PDB entry 5D4E | X-ray diffraction, 3.08 A resolution | chains D and G of the 8 polymer chains in the assembly

Chain D:
Molecule: DNA-directed RNA polymerase subunit beta'
Source organism: Thermus thermophilus (strain HB8 / ATCC 27634 / DSM 579)
Notes: EC 2.7.7.6
UniProt: Q8RQE8 (RPOC_THET8); numbering as in UniProt (aligned over 1-1524)
Amino-acid sequence (1524 residues; row label = number of the first residue in the row):
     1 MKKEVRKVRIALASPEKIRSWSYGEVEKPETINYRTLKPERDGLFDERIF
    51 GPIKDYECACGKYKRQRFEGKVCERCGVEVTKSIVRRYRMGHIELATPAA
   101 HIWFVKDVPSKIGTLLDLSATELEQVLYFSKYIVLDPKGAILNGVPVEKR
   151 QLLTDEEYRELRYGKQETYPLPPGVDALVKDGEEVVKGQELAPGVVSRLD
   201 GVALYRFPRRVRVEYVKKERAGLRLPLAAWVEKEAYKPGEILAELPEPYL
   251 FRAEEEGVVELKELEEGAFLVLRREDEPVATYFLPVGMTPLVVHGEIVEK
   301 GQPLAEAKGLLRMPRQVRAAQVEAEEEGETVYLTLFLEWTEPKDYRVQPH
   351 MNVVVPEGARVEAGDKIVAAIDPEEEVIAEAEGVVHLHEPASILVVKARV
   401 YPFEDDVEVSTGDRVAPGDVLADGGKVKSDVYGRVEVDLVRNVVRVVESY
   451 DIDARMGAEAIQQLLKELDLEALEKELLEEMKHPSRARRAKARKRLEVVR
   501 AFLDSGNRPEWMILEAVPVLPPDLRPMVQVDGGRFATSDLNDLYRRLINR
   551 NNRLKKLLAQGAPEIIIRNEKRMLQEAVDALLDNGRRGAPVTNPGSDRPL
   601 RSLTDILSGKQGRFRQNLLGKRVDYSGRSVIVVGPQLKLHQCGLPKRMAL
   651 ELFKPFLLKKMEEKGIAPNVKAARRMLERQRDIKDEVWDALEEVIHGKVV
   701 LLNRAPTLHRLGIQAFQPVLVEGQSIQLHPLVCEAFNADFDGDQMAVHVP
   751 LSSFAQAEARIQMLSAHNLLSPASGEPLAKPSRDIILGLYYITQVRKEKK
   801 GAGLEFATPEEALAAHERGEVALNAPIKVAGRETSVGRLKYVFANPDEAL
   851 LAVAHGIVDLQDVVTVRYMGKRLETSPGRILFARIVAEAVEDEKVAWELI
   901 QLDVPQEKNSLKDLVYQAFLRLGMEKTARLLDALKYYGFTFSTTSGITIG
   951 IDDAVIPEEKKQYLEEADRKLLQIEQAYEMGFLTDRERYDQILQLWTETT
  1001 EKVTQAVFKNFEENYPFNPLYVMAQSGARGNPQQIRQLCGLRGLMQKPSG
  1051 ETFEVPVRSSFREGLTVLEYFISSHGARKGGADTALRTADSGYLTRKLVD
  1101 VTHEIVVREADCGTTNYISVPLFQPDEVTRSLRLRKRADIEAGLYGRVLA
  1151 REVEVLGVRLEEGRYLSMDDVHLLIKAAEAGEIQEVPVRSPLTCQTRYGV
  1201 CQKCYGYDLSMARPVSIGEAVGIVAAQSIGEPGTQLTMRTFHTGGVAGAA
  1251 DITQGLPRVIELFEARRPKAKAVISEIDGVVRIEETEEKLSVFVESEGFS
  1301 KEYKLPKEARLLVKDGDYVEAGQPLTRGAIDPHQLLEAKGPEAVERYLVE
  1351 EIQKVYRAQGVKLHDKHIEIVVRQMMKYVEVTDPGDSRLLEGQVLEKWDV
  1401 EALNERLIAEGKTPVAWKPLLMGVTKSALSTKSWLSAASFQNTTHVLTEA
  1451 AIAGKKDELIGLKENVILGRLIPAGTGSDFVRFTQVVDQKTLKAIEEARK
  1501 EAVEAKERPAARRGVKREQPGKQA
Unresolved in the structure: 1-2, 1238-1251, 1503-1524
Metal / ion sites: Zn2+ site 1: Cys58, Cys60, Cys73, Cys76; Mg2+ site 1: Asp739, Asp741, Asp743 (together with cytidine-5'-monophosphate); Mg2+ site 2: Asp739 (together with diphosphate); Mg2+ site 3 near Lys840 (its only coordinating residue here); Zn2+ site 2: Cys1112, Cys1194, Cys1201, Cys1204
Ligand contacts: cytidine-5'-monophosphate / dephospho coenzyme A: Arg704, Ala705, Asp739, Asp741, Gly742, Asp743

Chain G:
Molecule: 19-nt DNA strand
Sequence (19 nucleotides; each row starts with the number of its first residue):
     2 CCTGCATCCGTGAGTAGAG
Unresolved in the structure: 2-3, 20
Ligand contacts: cytidine-5'-monophosphate / dephospho coenzyme A: DG15, DT16, DA17

Chain D / chain G interface:
Pairs across the interface - 21 pairs, chain D then chain G:
  Lys106(D) - DC10(G)  salt bridge to the phosphate
  Arg586(D) - DC10(G)  salt bridge to the phosphate
  Arg586(D) - DG11(G)  salt bridge to the phosphate
  Lys610(D) - DA14(G)  salt bridge to the phosphate
  Lys610(D) - DG15(G)  salt bridge to the phosphate
  Arg615(D) - DG13(G)  salt bridge to the phosphate
  Arg615(D) - DG15(G)  salt bridge to the phosphate
  Arg622(D) - DA17(G)  salt bridge to the phosphate
  Arg628(D) - DA17(G)  sugar contact
  Ala705(D) - DG15(G)  base contact
  Ala705(D) - DT16(G)  sugar contact
  Pro706(D) - DG15(G)  base contact
  Thr1088(D) - DA14(G)  base contact
  Ala1089(D) - DA14(G)  sugar contact
  Gly1092(D) - DA14(G)  sugar contact
  Tyr1093(D) - DT12(G)  hydrogen bond to the phosphate
  Tyr1093(D) - DG13(G)  sugar contact
  Arg1096(D) - DG13(G)  salt bridge to the phosphate
  Gln1441(D) - DT12(G)  phosphate contact
  Asn1442(D) - DG11(G)  sugar contact
  Asn1442(D) - DT12(G)  hydrogen bond to the phosphate
Other interface residues (no listed pair), chain D (16 interface residues in all): Thr1443

Overview:
Chain D and chain G form an interface of 16 and 8 residues respectively, with 2 hydrogen bonds and 9 salt
bridges. Polar pairs include Tyr1093(D)-DT12(G), Asn1442(D)-DT12(G) and Lys106(D)-DC10(G).
Cytidine-5'-monophosphate / dephospho coenzyme A is bound between chain D and chain G.
Chain D is DNA-directed RNA polymerase subunit beta' (Thermus thermophilus (strain HB8 / ATCC 27634 / DSM
579)) and chain G is a 19-nt DNA strand; the structure, Crystal structure of Thermus thermophilus product
complex for transcription initiation with 3'-dephosphate-CoA and CTP, was determined by X-ray diffraction,
deposited together with 5D4C and 5D4D.
